9CQ6 - chains B and L of the 18 polymer chains in the assembly; structure by electron microscopy, 3.10 A resolution.

== Chain B ==
Molecule: X-ray repair cross-complementing protein 5
From: Homo sapiens
UniProtKB: P13010 (XRCC5_HUMAN); residues 1-732 here = UniProt positions 1-732
Sequence (732 residues; row label = number of the first residue in the row):
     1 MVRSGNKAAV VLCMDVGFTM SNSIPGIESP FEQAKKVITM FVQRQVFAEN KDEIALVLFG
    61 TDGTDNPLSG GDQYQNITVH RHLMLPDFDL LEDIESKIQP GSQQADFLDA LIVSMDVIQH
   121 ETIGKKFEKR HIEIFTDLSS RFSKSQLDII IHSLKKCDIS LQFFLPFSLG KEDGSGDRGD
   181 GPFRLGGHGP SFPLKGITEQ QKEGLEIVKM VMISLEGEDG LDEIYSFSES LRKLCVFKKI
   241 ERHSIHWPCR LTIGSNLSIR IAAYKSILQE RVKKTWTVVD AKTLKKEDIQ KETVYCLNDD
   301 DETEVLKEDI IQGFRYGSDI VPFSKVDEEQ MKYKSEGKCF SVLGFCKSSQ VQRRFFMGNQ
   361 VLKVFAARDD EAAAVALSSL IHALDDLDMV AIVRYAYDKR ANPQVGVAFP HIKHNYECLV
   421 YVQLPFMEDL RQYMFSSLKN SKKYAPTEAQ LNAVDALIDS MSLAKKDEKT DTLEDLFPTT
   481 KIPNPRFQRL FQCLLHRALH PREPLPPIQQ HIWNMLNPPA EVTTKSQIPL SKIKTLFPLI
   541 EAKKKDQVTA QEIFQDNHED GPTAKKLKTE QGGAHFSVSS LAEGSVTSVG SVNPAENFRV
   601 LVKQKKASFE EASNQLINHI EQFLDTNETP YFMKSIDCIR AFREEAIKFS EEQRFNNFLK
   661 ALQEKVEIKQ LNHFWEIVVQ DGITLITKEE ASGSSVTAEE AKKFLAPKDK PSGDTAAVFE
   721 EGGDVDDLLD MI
Unresolved in the structure: 1-5, 170-180, 543-732
Swiss-Prot annotation at these positions:
  - region: Leu138 to Leu165 (Leucine-zipper)
  - motif: Glu720 to Leu728 (EEXXXDL motif)
  - modified residue: Lys144 (N6-acetyllysine), Ser255 (Phosphoserine), Ser258 (Phosphoserine), Lys265 (N6-acetyllysine), Ser318 (Phosphoserine), Lys332 (N6-acetyllysine), Thr535 (Phosphothreonine), Ser577 (Phosphoserine), Ser579 (Phosphoserine), Ser580 (Phosphoserine), Lys660 (N6-acetyllysine), Lys665 (N6-acetyllysine), Thr715 (Phosphothreonine)
  - cross-link (Glycyl lysine isopeptide (Lys-Gly)): Lys195 (interchain with G-Cter in SUMO2), Lys532 (interchain with G-Cter in SUMO2), Lys534 (interchain with G-Cter in SUMO2), Lys566 (interchain with G-Cter in SUMO2), Lys568 (interchain with G-Cter in SUMO2), Lys669 (interchain with G-Cter in SUMO2), Lys688 (interchain with G-Cter in SUMO2)
  - mutagenesis: Glu720 to Glu721 (Abolishes interaction with PRKDC and its recruitment to sites of DNA damage), Asp726 to Asp727 (Abolishes interaction with PRKDC and its recruitment to sites of DNA damage)

== Chain L ==
Molecule: 51-nt DNA strand
Sequence (51 nucleotides; numbered 1 to 51; the number before each row is that of its first residue):
     1 AGACTTGTAC TGGAACTCAC GTGAACGAAT GTTTTTAGTT TATTGGGCGC G
Unresolved in the structure: 35-51
Covalently attached groups: adenosine monophosphate (AMP) linked to DA1

== Interface between chain B and chain L ==
Residue-residue contacts (15; chain B residue first):
  His246(B) with DA29(L), phosphate contact
  Arg271(B) with DC20(L), salt bridge to the phosphate
  Thr275(B) with DG21(L), phosphate contact; DT22(L), phosphate contact
  Trp276(B) with DG21(L), hydrogen bond to the phosphate
  Lys338(B) with DG27(L), phosphate contact; DA28(L), phosphate contact
  Asp398(B) with DC26(L), sugar contact; DG27(L), sugar contact
  Lys399(B) with DC26(L), phosphate contact; DG27(L), hydrogen bond to the phosphate
  Arg400(B) with DG23(L), base contact; DA25(L), sugar contact
  Arg431(B) with DT17(L), salt bridge to the phosphate
  Arg486(B) with DC20(L), salt bridge to the phosphate
Other interface residues (no listed pair), chain B (13 interface residues in all): Pro248, Val272, Lys274
Other interface residues (no listed pair), chain L (12 interface residues in all): DC16, DA24

== Summary ==
The interface between chain B and chain L involves 13 residues on one side and 12 on the other, with 2
hydrogen bonds and 3 salt bridges. Among the polar pairs are Trp276(B)-DG21(L), Lys399(B)-DG27(L) and
Arg271(B)-DC20(L). Adenosine monophosphate is covalently linked to DA1(L).
Here chain B is X-ray repair cross-complementing protein 5 (Homo sapiens) and chain L is a 51-nt DNA strand.
Entry 9CQ6 (The ligation complex in the NHEJ pathway) was determined by electron microscopy (same publication
as 9CQ3, 9CQC, 9N81, 9N82 and 9N83).
